7Y5U - chains D and E of the 5 polymer chains in the assembly; structure by electron microscopy, 3.80 A resolution.

[Chain D]
Protein: Histone H3.1
From: Homo sapiens
Reference sequence: P68431 (H31_HUMAN); residues 0-135 here correspond to UniProt positions 1-136 (UniProt number = residue number + 1)
Amino-acid sequence (136 residues; each row starts with the number of its first residue; numbering starts at 0):
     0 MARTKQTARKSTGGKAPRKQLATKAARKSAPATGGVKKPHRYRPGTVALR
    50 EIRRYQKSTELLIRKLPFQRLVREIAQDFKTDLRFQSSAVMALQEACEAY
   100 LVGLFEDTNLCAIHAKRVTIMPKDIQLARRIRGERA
Disordered / not traced: 0, 12-35, 135
Curated features (UniProtKB/Swiss-Prot):
  - modified residue: Arg-2 (Asymmetric dimethylarginine), Thr-3 (Phosphothreonine), Lys-4 (Allysine), Gln-5 (5-glutamyl dopamine), Thr-6 (Phosphothreonine), Arg-8 (Citrulline), Lys-9 (N6,N6,N6-trimethyllysine), Ser-10 (ADP-ribosylserine), Thr-11 (Phosphothreonine), Lys-14 (N6-(2-hydroxyisobutyryl)lysine), Arg-17 (Asymmetric dimethylarginine), Lys-18 (N6-(2-hydroxyisobutyryl)lysine), Lys-23 (N6-(2-hydroxyisobutyryl)lysine), Arg-26 (Citrulline), Lys-27 (N6,N6,N6-trimethyllysine), Ser-28 (ADP-ribosylserine), Lys-36 (N6,N6,N6-trimethyllysine), Lys-37 (N6-methyllysine), Tyr-41 (Phosphotyrosine), Lys-56 (N6,N6,N6-trimethyllysine) and 8 more in UniProt
  - lipidation: Lys-18 (N6-decanoyllysine)

[Chain E]
Protein: Histone H4
From: Homo sapiens
Reference sequence: P62805 (H4_HUMAN); residues 0-102 here correspond to UniProt positions 1-103 (UniProt number = residue number + 1)
Amino-acid sequence (103 residues; numbered 0 to 102; the number before each row is that of its first residue; numbering starts at 0):
     0 MSGRGKGGKGLGKGGAKRHRKVLRDNIQGITKPAIRRLARRGGVKRISGL
    50 IYEETRGVLKVFLENVIRDAVTYTEHAKRKTVTAMDVVYALKRQGRTLYG
   100 FGG
Disordered / not traced: 0-20, 102
Curated features (UniProtKB/Swiss-Prot):
  - DNA-binding region: Lys-16 to Lys-20
  - modified residue: Ser-1 (N-acetylserine), Arg-3 (Asymmetric dimethylarginine), Lys-5 (N6-(2-hydroxyisobutyryl)lysine), Lys-8 (N6-(2-hydroxyisobutyryl)lysine), Lys-12 (N6-(2-hydroxyisobutyryl)lysine), Lys-16 (N6-(2-hydroxyisobutyryl)lysine), Lys-20 (N6,N6,N6-trimethyllysine), Lys-31 (N6-(2-hydroxyisobutyryl)lysine), Lys-44 (N6-(2-hydroxyisobutyryl)lysine), Ser-47 (Phosphoserine), Tyr-51 (Phosphotyrosine), Lys-59 (N6-(2-hydroxyisobutyryl)lysine), Lys-77 (N6-(2-hydroxyisobutyryl)lysine), Lys-79 (N6-(2-hydroxyisobutyryl)lysine), Thr-80 (Phosphothreonine), Tyr-88 (Phosphotyrosine), Lys-91 (N6-(2-hydroxyisobutyryl)lysine)
  - cross-link (Glycyl lysine isopeptide (Lys-Gly)): Lys-12 (interchain with G-Cter in SUMO2), Lys-20 (interchain with G-Cter in SUMO2), Lys-31 (interchain with G-Cter in SUMO2), Lys-59 (interchain with G-Cter in SUMO2), Lys-79 (interchain with G-Cter in SUMO2), Lys-91 (interchain with G-Cter in SUMO2)

[How chain D and chain E interact]
Contacting residue pairs (66; chain D residue first):
  Arg-53(D) / Tyr-98(E)  hydrogen bond
  Ser-57(D) / Arg-40(E)
  Glu-59(D) / Arg-40(E)
  Leu-61(D) / Arg-36(E)  hydrogen bond (backbone-side chain)
  Leu-61(D) / Leu-37(E)  hydrophobic
  Leu-61(D) / Arg-40(E)
  Ile-62(D) / Ala-33(E)  hydrophobic
  Pro-66(D) / Gly-28(E)
  Phe-67(D) / Leu-62(E)  hydrophobic
  Arg-69(D) / Asn-25(E)  hydrogen bond (backbone-side chain)
  Leu-70(D) / Asn-25(E)
  Leu-70(D) / Ile-29(E)  hydrophobic
  Leu-70(D) / Lys-59(E)
  Leu-70(D) / Leu-62(E)  hydrophobic
  Val-71(D) / Ile-66(E)  hydrophobic
  Arg-72(D) / Leu-22(E)
  Glu-73(D) / Leu-22(E)
  Glu-73(D) / Asn-25(E)
  Ile-74(D) / Lys-59(E)
  Ile-74(D) / Glu-63(E)
  Phe-78(D) / Glu-63(E)
  Phe-78(D) / Ile-66(E)  hydrophobic
  Phe-78(D) / Arg-67(E)
  Lys-79(D) / Glu-74(E)  salt bridge
  Asp-81(D) / Lys-79(E)
  Arg-83(D) / Thr-80(E)
  Arg-83(D) / Val-81(E)  hydrogen bond (backbone-backbone)
  Phe-84(D) / Val-81(E)  hydrophobic
  Gln-85(D) / Thr-80(E)
  Gln-85(D) / Val-81(E)
  Ser-87(D) / Phe-100(E)
  Ala-88(D) / Val-81(E)
  Met-90(D) / Phe-100(E)  hydrophobic
  Ala-91(D) / Val-86(E)  hydrophobic
  Ala-91(D) / Leu-97(E)  hydrophobic
  Leu-92(D) / Leu-62(E)  hydrophobic
  Leu-92(D) / Val-65(E)  hydrophobic
  Leu-92(D) / Val-86(E)  hydrophobic
  Glu-94(D) / Leu-97(E)
  Ala-95(D) / Leu-90(E)  hydrophobic
  Cys-96(D) / Leu-58(E)  hydrophobic
  Cys-96(D) / Leu-62(E)  hydrophobic
  Tyr-99(D) / Val-57(E)  hydrophobic
  Tyr-99(D) / Phe-61(E)  hydrophobic
  Tyr-99(D) / Arg-95(E)
  Leu-100(D) / Leu-37(E)  hydrophobic
  Leu-100(D) / Leu-58(E)  hydrophobic
  Leu-103(D) / Val-57(E)  hydrophobic
  Phe-104(D) / Ala-38(E)  hydrophobic
  Phe-104(D) / Val-43(E)
  Glu-105(D) / Gly-41(E)
  Asn-108(D) / Gly-42(E)  hydrogen bond (side chain-backbone)
  Asn-108(D) / Val-43(E)
  Val-117(D) / Arg-45(E)
  Thr-118(D) / Arg-45(E)
  Ile-119(D) / Arg-45(E)
  Ile-119(D) / Ser-47(E)  hydrogen bond (backbone-side chain)
  Ile-119(D) / Ile-50(E)  hydrophobic
  Met-120(D) / Ser-47(E)
  Pro-121(D) / Leu-49(E)  hydrophobic
  Pro-121(D) / Glu-53(E)
  Ile-124(D) / Ile-50(E)  hydrophobic
  Gln-125(D) / Glu-53(E)  hydrogen bond
  Arg-128(D) / Val-57(E)
  Arg-131(D) / Arg-95(E)
  Glu-133(D) / Gln-93(E)  hydrogen bond
Interface residues without a listed pair, chain D (48 interface residues in all): Lys-56, Arg-63, Leu-82, Glu-97, Val-101
Interface residues without a listed pair, chain E (45 interface residues in all): Thr-30, Ile-34, Ile-46, Thr-54, Val-70, Thr-82, Ala-83, Gly-99

[Summary]
Chain D and chain E form an interface of 48 and 45 residues respectively; the contacts include 8 hydrogen
bonds and 1 salt bridge. Polar contacts include Lys-79(D)/Glu-74(E), Arg-53(D)/Tyr-98(E) and
Leu-61(D)/Arg-36(E). From UniProt: a DNA-binding region on chain E.
Here chain D is Histone H3.1 and chain E is Histone H4, both from Homo sapiens. Entry 7Y5U (Cryo-EM structure
of the monomeric human CAF1LC-H3-H4 complex) was determined by electron microscopy together with 7Y5K, 7Y5L,
7Y5O, 7Y5V, 7Y5W, 7Y61 and 4 further entries from the same study.
